PDB entry 3SZG | X-ray diffraction, 2.25 A resolution | chains C and D of the 4 polymer chains in the assembly

[Chain C (and D)]
Molecule: Glutamine-dependent NAD(+) synthetase
From: Mycobacterium tuberculosis
Notes: EC 6.3.5.1; fragment: Glutamine-dependent NAD+ synthetase; chain D of this document is another copy of the same molecule, construct and numbering; everything in this record applies to it too
UniProt: P0A5L6 (NADE_MYCTU); residues 1-679 here = UniProt positions 1-679
Sequence (680 residues; row label = number of the first residue in the row; numbering starts at 0):
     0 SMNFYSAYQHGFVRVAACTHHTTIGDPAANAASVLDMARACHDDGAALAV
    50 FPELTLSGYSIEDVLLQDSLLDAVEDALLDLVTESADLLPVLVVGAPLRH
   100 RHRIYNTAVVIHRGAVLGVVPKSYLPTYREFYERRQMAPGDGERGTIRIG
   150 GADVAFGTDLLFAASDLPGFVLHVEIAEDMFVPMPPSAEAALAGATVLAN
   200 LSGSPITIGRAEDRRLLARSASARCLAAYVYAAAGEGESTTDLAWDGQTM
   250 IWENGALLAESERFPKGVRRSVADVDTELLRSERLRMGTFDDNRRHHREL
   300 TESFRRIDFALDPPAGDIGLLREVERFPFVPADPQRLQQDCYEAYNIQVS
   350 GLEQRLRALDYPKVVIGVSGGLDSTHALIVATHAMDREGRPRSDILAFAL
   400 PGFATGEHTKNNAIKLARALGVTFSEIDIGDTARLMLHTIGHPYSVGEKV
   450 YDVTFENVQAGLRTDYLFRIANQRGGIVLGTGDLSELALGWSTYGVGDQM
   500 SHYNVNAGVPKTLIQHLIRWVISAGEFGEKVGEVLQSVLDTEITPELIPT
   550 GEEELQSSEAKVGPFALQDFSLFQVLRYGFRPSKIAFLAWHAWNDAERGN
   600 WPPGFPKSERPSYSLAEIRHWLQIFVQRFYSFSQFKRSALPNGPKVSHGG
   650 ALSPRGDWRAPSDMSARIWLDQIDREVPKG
Unresolved in the structure: 403-408, 543-556 (chain D: 0, 403-408, 543-557)
Differences from the reference sequence: expression tag (0); engineered mutation Ala-176 (Cys in P0A5L6)
Small-molecule neighbours:
  - adenosine monophosphate (AMP): Gly-366, Val-367, Ser-368, Ser-373, Phe-397, Ala-398, Leu-399, Pro-400, Arg-462, Thr-480, Asp-497
  - nicotinic acid adenine dinucleotide (DND), molecule 1: Arg-354, Leu-358, Arg-468, Ala-470, Asn-471, Gly-475, Ile-476, His-501
  - nicotinic acid adenine dinucleotide (DND), molecule 2: Val-452, Glu-455, Asn-456, Glu-485, Gly-489, Trp-490, Ser-491, Thr-492, Tyr-493, Asp-497, Ser-557, Phe-631, Phe-634, Lys-635, Ser-661
  - pyrophosphate (POP): Ser-368, Gly-370, Leu-371, Asp-372, Ser-373, Glu-541

[Chain C / chain D interface]
Pairs across the interface (61):
  Ala-190(C) / His-101(D)
  Leu-191(C) / His-101(D)  hydrogen bond (backbone-side chain)
  Gly-193(C) / His-101(D)
  Arg-280(C) / Asp-67(D)  salt bridge
  Arg-280(C) / Arg-98(D)
  Arg-283(C) / His-101(D)
  Leu-284(C) / Leu-65(D)  hydrophobic
  Leu-284(C) / Arg-98(D)
  Leu-284(C) / His-101(D)  hydrogen bond (backbone-backbone)
  Leu-284(C) / Arg-102(D)
  Leu-284(C) / Ile-103(D)
  Arg-285(C) / Leu-65(D)  hydrogen bond (side chain-backbone)
  Arg-285(C) / Gln-66(D)
  Gly-287(C) / Arg-102(D)
  Phe-289(C) / His-101(D)
  Asp-290(C) / His-101(D)
  Asp-290(C) / Arg-102(D)
  Asp-291(C) / Arg-133(D)  salt bridge
  Arg-293(C) / Arg-100(D)
  Arg-293(C) / Tyr-104(D)
  Arg-293(C) / Glu-142(D)  salt bridge
  Arg-294(C) / Pro-138(D)
  Arg-294(C) / Asp-140(D)  salt bridge
  Arg-297(C) / Asp-140(D)
  Arg-297(C) / Gly-141(D)
  Arg-297(C) / Glu-142(D)  salt bridge
  Gly-578(C) / Gln-66(D)
  Gly-578(C) / Asp-67(D)  hydrogen bond (backbone-backbone)
  Phe-579(C) / Asp-67(D)
  Arg-580(C) / Asp-67(D)
  Arg-580(C) / Ser-68(D)
  Arg-580(C) / Asp-71(D)  salt bridge
  Pro-581(C) / Ser-68(D)
  Tyr-629(C) / Gln-66(D)  hydrogen bond
  Gly-655(C) / Arg-134(D)  hydrogen bond (backbone-side chain)
  Asp-656(C) / Asp-62(D)
  Asp-656(C) / Arg-134(D)
  Trp-657(C) / Asp-62(D)
  Trp-657(C) / Gln-66(D)
  Arg-658(C) / Glu-61(D)  salt bridge
  Arg-658(C) / Asp-62(D)  hydrogen bond (backbone-backbone)
  Arg-658(C) / Tyr-131(D)
  Arg-658(C) / Arg-134(D)
  Pro-660(C) / Ile-60(D)
  Pro-660(C) / Val-63(D)
  Pro-660(C) / Ser-238(D)
  Pro-660(C) / Thr-240(D)
  Ser-661(C) / Thr-240(D)  hydrogen bond (backbone-side chain)
  Asp-662(C) / Ile-23(D)
  Asp-662(C) / Ser-238(D)  hydrogen bond
  Asp-662(C) / Thr-239(D)  hydrogen bond (side chain-backbone)
  Asp-662(C) / Thr-240(D)
  Met-663(C) / Ile-23(D)
  Met-663(C) / Val-63(D)  hydrophobic
  Arg-666(C) / Asp-25(D)  salt bridge
  Ile-667(C) / Gly-24(D)
  Ile-667(C) / Ser-68(D)
  Ile-667(C) / Leu-69(D)  hydrophobic
  Trp-668(C) / Val-63(D)  hydrophobic
  Trp-668(C) / Ser-68(D)
  Gln-671(C) / Ser-68(D)
Other interface residues (no listed pair), chain C (36 interface residues in all): Ser-281, Val-574, Tyr-577, Ser-637, Ala-659
Other interface residues (no listed pair), chain D (34 interface residues in all): Pro-26, Ala-27, Leu-70, Ala-72, Ala-137

[In short]
Chain C and chain D form an interface of 36 and 34 residues respectively; the contacts include 10 hydrogen
bonds and 8 salt bridges. Polar contacts include Arg-280(C)/Asp-67(D), Asp-291(C)/Arg-133(D) and
Arg-293(C)/Glu-142(D). Bound to chain C: nicotinic acid adenine dinucleotide, adenosine monophosphate and
pyrophosphate.
Chain C and chain D are both Glutamine-dependent NAD(+) synthetase (Mycobacterium tuberculosis); the
structure, Crystal structure of C176A glutamine-dependent NAD+ synthetase from M. tuberculosis bound to
AMP/PPi and NaAD+, was determined by X-ray diffraction together with 3SDB, 3SEZ and 3SYT from the same study.
